Entry 2R6J (X-ray diffraction, 1.50 A resolution); this record covers chain A.

Chain A:
Protein: Eugenol synthase 1
From: Ocimum basilicum
Reference sequence: Q15GI4 (Q15GI4_OCIBA); residues 1-314 here = UniProt positions 1-314
Amino-acid sequence (318 residues; each row starts with the number of its first residue; numbers below 1 keep their minus sign (Ser-3 is residue -3)):
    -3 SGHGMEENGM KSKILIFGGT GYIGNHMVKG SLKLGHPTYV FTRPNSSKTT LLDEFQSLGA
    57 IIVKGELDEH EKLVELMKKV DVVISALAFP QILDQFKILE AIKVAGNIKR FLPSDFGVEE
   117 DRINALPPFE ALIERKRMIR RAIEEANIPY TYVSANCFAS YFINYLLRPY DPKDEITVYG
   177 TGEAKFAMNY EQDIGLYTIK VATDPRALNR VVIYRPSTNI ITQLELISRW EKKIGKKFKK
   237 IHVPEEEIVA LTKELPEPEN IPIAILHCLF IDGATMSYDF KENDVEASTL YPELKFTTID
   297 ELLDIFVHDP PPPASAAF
Disordered / not traced: -3 to 4
Construct notes: expression tag (-3 to 0)
Small-molecule neighbours: NADPH (NDP; NADPH dihydro-nicotinamide-adenine-dinucleotide phosphate): Gly14, Thr16, Gly17, Tyr18, Ile19, Gly20, Phe37, Thr38, Arg39, Ser42, Lys44, Leu63, Ala82, Leu83, Ala84, Phe85, Gln87, Ile88, Ser110, Asp111, Phe112, Gly113, Lys132, Asn152, Cys153, Phe154, Tyr157, Phe158, Ala312, Ala313
What the authors report for this chain:
  - catalytic residues: Lys132 (proposed by the authors, not directly observed)
  - mutagenesis - K132A, K132Q: abolished catalytic activity
  - mutagenesis - K132R, Y157A, Y157F, I261H, F314A: decreased catalytic activity
  - mutagenesis - F314Y: unchanged catalytic activity

In short:
Bound to chain A: NADPH. The paper reports the catalytic residue Lys132; K132R, Y157A and Y157F, among others,
reduce catalytic activity; 8 substitutions were tested in all.
Chain A is Eugenol synthase 1 (Ocimum basilicum); the structure, Structure of Eugenol Synthase from Ocimum
basilicum, was determined by X-ray diffraction together with 2QW8, 2QX7, 2QYS, 2QZZ and 2R2G from the same
study.
